Entry 7N4U (electron microscopy, 3.34 A resolution); this record covers chains A and B.

[Chain A (and B)]
Name: Isoform 2 of NPC1-like intracellular cholesterol transporter 1
Source organism: Homo sapiens
Notes: chain B of this document is another copy of the same molecule, construct and numbering; everything in this record applies to it too
UniProtKB: Q9UHC9 (NPCL1_HUMAN), isoform Q9UHC9-2; residue numbers follow UniProt; this construct covers 1-1332
Sequence (1332 residues; each row starts with the number of its first residue):
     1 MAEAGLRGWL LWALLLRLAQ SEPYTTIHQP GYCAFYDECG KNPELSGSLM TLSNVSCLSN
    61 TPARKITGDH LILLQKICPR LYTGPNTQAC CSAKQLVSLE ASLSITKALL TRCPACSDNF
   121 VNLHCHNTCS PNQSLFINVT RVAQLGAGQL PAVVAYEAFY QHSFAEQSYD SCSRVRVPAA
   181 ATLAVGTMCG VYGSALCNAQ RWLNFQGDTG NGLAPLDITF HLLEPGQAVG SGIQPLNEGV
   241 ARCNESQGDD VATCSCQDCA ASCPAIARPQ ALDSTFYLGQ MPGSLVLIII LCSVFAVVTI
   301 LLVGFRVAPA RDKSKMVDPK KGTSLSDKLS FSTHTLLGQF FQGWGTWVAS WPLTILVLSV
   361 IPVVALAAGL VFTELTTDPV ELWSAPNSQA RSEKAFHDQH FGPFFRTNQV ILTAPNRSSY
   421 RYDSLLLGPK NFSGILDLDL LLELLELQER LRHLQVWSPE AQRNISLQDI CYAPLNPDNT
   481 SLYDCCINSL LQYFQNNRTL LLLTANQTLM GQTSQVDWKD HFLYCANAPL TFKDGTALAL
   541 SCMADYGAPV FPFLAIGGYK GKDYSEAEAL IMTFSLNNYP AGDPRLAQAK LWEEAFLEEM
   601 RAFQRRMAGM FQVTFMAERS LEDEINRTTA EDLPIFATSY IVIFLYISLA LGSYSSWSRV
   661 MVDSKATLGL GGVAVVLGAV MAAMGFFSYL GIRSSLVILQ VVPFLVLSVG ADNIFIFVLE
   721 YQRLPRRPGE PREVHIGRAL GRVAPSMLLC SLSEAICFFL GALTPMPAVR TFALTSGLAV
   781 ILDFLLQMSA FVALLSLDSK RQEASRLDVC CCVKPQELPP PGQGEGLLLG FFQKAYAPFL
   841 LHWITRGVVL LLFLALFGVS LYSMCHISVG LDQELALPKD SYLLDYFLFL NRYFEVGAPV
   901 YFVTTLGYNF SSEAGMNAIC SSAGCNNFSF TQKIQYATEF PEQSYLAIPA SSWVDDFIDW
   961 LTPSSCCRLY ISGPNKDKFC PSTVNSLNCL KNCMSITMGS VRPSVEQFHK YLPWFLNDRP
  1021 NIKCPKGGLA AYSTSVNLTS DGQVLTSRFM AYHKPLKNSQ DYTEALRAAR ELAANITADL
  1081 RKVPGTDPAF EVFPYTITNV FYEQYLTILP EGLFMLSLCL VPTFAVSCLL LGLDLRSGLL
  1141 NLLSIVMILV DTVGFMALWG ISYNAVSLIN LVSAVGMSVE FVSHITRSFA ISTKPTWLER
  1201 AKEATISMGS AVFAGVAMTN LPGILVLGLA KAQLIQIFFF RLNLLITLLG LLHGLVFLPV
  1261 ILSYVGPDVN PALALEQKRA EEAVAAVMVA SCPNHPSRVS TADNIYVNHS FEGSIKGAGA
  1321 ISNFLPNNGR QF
Unresolved in the structure: 1-332, 1286-1332
Disulfide bonds: Cys471-Cys485, Cys525-Cys542, Cys920-Cys925, Cys966-Cys1024, Cys967-Cys993, Cys980-Cys989
Covalent attachments: N-acetylglucosamine (NAG) linked to Asn464, Asn497, Asn506, Asn909, Asn1037, Asn1075
Ligand contacts: VIV ((2R)-2,5,7,8-tetramethyl-2-[(4R,8R)-4,8,12-trimethyltridecyl]chroman-6-ol): Pro379, Leu382, Trp383, Phe404, Thr407, Gln409, Met616, Leu621, Ile625, Leu696, Gln873, Ala876, Tyr886, Leu890, Phe894, Pro899, Ile1097, Thr1098, Phe1101, Tyr1102, Leu1234

[Chain A / chain B interface]
Contacting residue pairs (14):
  Leu336(A) with Trp351(B)
  Gln339(A) with Trp351(B)
  Phe340(A) with Trp347(B), hydrogen bond (backbone-side chain); Trp351(B)
  Gly343(A) with Trp347(B)
  Trp344(A) with Trp344(B), hydrophobic; Trp347(B)
  Trp347(A) with Phe340(B), hydrogen bond (side chain-backbone); Gly343(B); Trp344(B)
  Trp351(A) with Leu336(B); Gln339(B); Phe340(B)
  Thr354(A) with Phe340(B)
Also at the interface, not in a pair above, chain A (10 interface residues in all): Ile355, Leu358
Also at the interface, not in a pair above, chain B (9 interface residues in all): Thr354, Leu358

[Summary]
The interface between chain A and chain B involves 10 residues on one side and 9 on the other; the contacts
include 2 hydrogen bonds. Its one hydrogen-bonded contact is Phe340(A)-Trp347(B). Chain A binds compound VIV.
Both chains are Isoform 2 of NPC1-like intracellular cholesterol transporter 1 (Homo sapiens). Entry 7N4U
(Structure of human NPC1L1) was determined by electron microscopy together with 7N4V and 7N4X from the same
study.
